5V1R - chains P and A of the 4 polymer chains in the assembly; structure by X-ray diffraction, 2.08 A resolution.

== Chain P ==
Molecule: 11-nt DNA strand
Sequence (11 nucleotides; each row starts with the number of its first residue):
     1 GCTGATGCGGC
Modified / non-standard residues: 8OG (8-oxo-2'-deoxy-guanosine-5'-monophosphate) at position 10
Ion coordination: Na+: DG9 (shared with Thr101(A), Val103(A), Ile106(A) of chain A); Mg2+ site 1: 8OG_10, DC11 (together with 2'-deoxycytidine-5'-triphosphate) (shared with Asp190(A), Asp192(A), Asp256(A) of chain A); Mg2+ site 2: DC11 (together with 2'-deoxycytidine-5'-triphosphate, pyrophosphate)

== Chain A ==
Molecule: DNA polymerase beta
From: Homo sapiens
Notes: EC 2.7.7.7, 4.2.99.-
Reference sequence: P06746 (DPOLB_HUMAN); numbering as in UniProt (aligned over 1-335)
Chain sequence (335 residues; numbered 1 to 335; the number before each row is that of its first residue):
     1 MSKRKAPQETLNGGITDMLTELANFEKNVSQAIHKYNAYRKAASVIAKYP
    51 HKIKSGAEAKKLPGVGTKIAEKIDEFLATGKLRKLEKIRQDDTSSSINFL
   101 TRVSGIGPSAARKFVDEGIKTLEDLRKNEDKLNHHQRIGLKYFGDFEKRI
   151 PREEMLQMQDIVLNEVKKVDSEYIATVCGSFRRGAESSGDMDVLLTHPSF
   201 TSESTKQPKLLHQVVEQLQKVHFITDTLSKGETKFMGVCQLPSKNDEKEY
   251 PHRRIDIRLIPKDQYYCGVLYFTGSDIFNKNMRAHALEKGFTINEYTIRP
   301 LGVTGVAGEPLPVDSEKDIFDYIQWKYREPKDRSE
Not modelled in the structure: 1-9
Ion coordination: Na+ site 1: Lys60, Leu62, Val65 (shared with 1 residue of chain D); Na+ site 2: Thr101, Val103, Ile106 (shared with DG9(P) of chain P); Mg2+ site 1: Asp190, Asp192, Asp256 (together with 2'-deoxycytidine-5'-triphosphate) (shared with 8OG_10(P), DC11(P) of chain P); Mg2+ site 2: Asp190, Asp192 (together with 2'-deoxycytidine-5'-triphosphate, pyrophosphate) (shared with DC11(P) of chain P)
Ligand contacts: 2'-deoxycytidine-5'-triphosphate / pyrophosphate: Arg149, Gly179, Ser180, Arg183, Ser188, Gly189, Asp190, Asp192, Tyr271, Phe272, Thr273, Gly274, Ser275, Asp276, Asn279
Curated features (UniProtKB/Swiss-Prot):
  - region: Arg183 to Asp192 (DNA-binding)
  - active site: Lys72 (Nucleophile)
  - binding site (K(+)): Lys60, Leu62, Val65, Thr101, Val103, Ile106
  - binding site (Na(+)): Lys60, Leu62, Val65, Thr101, Val103, Ile106
  - binding site (dATP): Arg149, Ser180, Arg183, Gly189, Asp190
  - binding site (dCTP): Arg149, Ser180, Arg183, Gly189, Asp190
  - binding site (dGTP): Arg149, Ser180, Arg183, Gly189, Asp190, Asp192
  - binding site (dTTP): Arg149, Ser180, Arg183, Gly189, Asp190
  - binding site (Mg(2+)): Asp190, Asp192, Asp256
  - modified residue: Lys72 (N6-acetyllysine), Arg83 (Omega-N-methylarginine), Arg152 (Omega-N-methylarginine)
  - cross-link (Glycyl lysine isopeptide (Lys-Gly)): Lys41 (interchain with G-Cter in ubiquitin), Lys61 (interchain with G-Cter in ubiquitin), Lys81 (interchain with G-Cter in ubiquitin)
  - natural variant: Leu22 (L22P: Found in a gastric cancer sample; uncertain significance), Tyr39 (Y39C: Found in a gastric cancer sample; uncertain significance), Gly118 (G118V: Decreased DNA-directed DNA polymerase activity), Arg137 (R137Q: Decreased function in base-excision repair), Arg149 (R149I: Decreased DNA-directed DNA polymerase activity), Asp160 (D160N: Found in a gastric cancer sample; uncertain significance), Cys239 (C239R: Found in a gastric cancer sample; uncertain significance), Lys289 (K289M: Found in a colon cancer sample; uncertain significance), Asn294 (N294D: Found in a gastric cancer sample; uncertain significance), Glu295 (E295K: Found in a gastric cancer sample; uncertain significance)
  - mutagenesis: Phe25 (F25W: No effect on 5'-dRP lyase activity. Decreased ssDNA binding), His34 (H34G: Decreased 5'-dRP lyase activity. Decreased ssDNA binding), Lys35 (K35A: Decreased 5'-dRP lyase activity. Decreased ssDNA binding. Loss of 5'-dRP lyase activity; when associated with A-68 and A-72. Decreased ssDNA binding; when associated with A-68 and A-72 ...), Tyr39 (Y39F: No effect on 5'-dRP lyase activity; Y39Q: Abolishes DNA polymerase and 5'-dRP lyase activity), Lys41 (K41R: Abolishes ubiquitination; when associated with R-61 and R-81), Lys60 (K60A: Decreased 5'-dRP lyase activity. Decreased ssDNA binding), Lys61 (K61R: Abolishes ubiquitination; when associated with R-41 and R-81), Lys68 (K68A: No effect on 5'-dRP lyase activity. Decreased ssDNA binding. Loss of 5'-dRP lyase activity; when associated with A-35 and A-72. Decreased ssDNA binding; when associated with A-35 and A-72 ...), Glu71 (E71Q: No effect on 5'-dRP lyase activity. No effect on structure shown by circular dichroism. No effect on ssDNA binding), Lys72 (K72A: Severely reduced 5'-dRP lyase activity. Does not affect ssDNA binding. Loss of 5'-dRP lyase activity; when associated with A-35 and A-68. Decreased ssDNA binding ...), Glu75 (E75A: Slightly decreased 5'-dRP lyase activity. Decreased ssDNA binding. No effect on structure shown by circular dichroism), Lys81 (K81R: Abolishes ubiquitination; when associated with R-41 and R-61), 5 further mutagenesis entries in UniProt
From the paper describing this entry:
  - conformationally variable residues (side-chain flip): Arg254
  - contacts within the chain: Arg254-Asp256
  - catalytic residues: Asp256 (proposed by the authors, not directly observed)

== How chain P and chain A interact ==
Contacting residue pairs (29; chain P residue first):
  DG7(P) with Ser109(A), phosphate contact
  DC8(P) with Gly105(A), phosphate contact; Gly107(A), hydrogen bond to the phosphate; Pro108(A), phosphate contact; Ser109(A), hydrogen bond to the phosphate; Ala110(A), hydrogen bond to the phosphate
  DG9(P) with Val103(A), phosphate contact; Ser104(A), phosphate contact; Gly105(A), hydrogen bond to the phosphate; Ile106(A), hydrogen bond to the phosphate; Gly107(A), phosphate contact; His135(A), sugar contact; Met236(A), phosphate contact
  8OG_10(P) with Asp192(A), phosphate contact; Met236(A), sugar contact; Arg254(A), salt bridge to the phosphate; Asp256(A), phosphate contact; Tyr271(A), hydrogen bond to the base
  DC11(P) with Gly179(A), phosphate contact; Arg183(A), phosphate contact; Asp190(A), phosphate contact; Asp192(A), phosphate contact; Tyr271(A), sugar contact; Phe272(A), phosphate contact; Thr273(A), phosphate contact; Gly274(A), hydrogen bond to the phosphate; Ser275(A), sugar contact; Asp276(A), base contact; Asn279(A), hydrogen bond to the base
Other interface residues (no listed pair), chain A (24 interface residues in all): Lys234

== In short ==
Chain P and chain A form an interface of 5 and 24 residues respectively; the contacts include 8 hydrogen bonds
and 1 salt bridge. Polar pairs include 8OG_10(P)-Tyr271(A), DC11(P)-Asn279(A) and DC8(P)-Gly107(A). Ligands of
chain A: 2'-deoxycytidine-5'-triphosphate / pyrophosphate. The paper reports the catalytic residue Asp256(A);
conformational variability at Arg254(A).
Chain P is an 11-nt DNA strand and chain A is DNA polymerase beta (Homo sapiens); the structure, DNA
polymerase beta reactant complex with 8-oxoG:C at the primer terminus and incoming dCTP, was determined by
X-ray diffraction, deposited together with 5V1F, 5V1G, 5V1H, 5V1I, 5V1J, 5V1N and 3 further entries.
